Entry 5XVB (X-ray diffraction, 1.84 A resolution); this record covers chains M and T of the 4 polymer chains in the assembly.

Chain M:
Protein: [NiFe]-hydrogenase 2 large subunit
Source organism: Citrobacter sp. S-77
Chain sequence (567 residues; numbered 1 to 567; the number before each row is that of its first residue):
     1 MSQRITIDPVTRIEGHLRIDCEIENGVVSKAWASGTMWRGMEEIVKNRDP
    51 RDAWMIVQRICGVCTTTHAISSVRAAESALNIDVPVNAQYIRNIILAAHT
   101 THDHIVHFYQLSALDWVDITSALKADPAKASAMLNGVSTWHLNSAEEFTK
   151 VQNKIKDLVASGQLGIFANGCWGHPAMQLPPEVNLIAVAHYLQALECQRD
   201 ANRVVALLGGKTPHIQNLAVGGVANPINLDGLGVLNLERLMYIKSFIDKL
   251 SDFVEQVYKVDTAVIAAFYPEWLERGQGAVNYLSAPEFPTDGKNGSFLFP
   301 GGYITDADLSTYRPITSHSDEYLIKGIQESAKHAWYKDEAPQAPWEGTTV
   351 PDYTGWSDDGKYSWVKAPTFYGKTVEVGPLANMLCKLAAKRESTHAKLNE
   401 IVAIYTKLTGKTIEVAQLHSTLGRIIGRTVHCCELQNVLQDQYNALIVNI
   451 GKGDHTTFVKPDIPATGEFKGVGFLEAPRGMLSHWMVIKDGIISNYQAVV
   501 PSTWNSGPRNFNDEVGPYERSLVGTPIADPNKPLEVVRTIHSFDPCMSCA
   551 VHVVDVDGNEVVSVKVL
Not modelled in the structure: 1, 553-567
Bound ions: Mg2+: Glu42, Ala498; ni-fe reduced active center Ni: Cys61, Cys64, Cys546, Cys549
Ligand contacts: ni-fe reduced active center (NFU; formyl[bis(hydrocyanato-1kappaC)]ironnickel(Fe-Ni)): Cys61, Cys64, Thr67, His68, Ala477, Pro478, Arg479, Leu482, Val500, Pro501, Ser502, Cys546, Cys549

Chain T:
Protein: [NiFe]-hydrogenase 2 small subunit
Source organism: Citrobacter sp. S-77
Chain sequence (335 residues; row label = number of the first residue in the row):
     1 EMAESVSRPQRPPVIWIGAQECTGCTESLLRATHPTVENLVLETISLEYH
    51 EVLSAAFGHQVEENKHNALEKYKGQYVLVVDGSIPLKDNGIYCMVAGEPI
   101 VDHIRRAAEGAAAIIAIGSCAAWGGVAAAGVNPTGAVGLQEVLPGKTIIN
   151 IPGCPPNPHNFLATVAHIITYGKPPKLDAKNRPTFAYGRLIHEHCERRPH
   201 FDAGRFAKEFGDEGHREGWCLYHLGCKGPETYGNCSTLQFCDVGGVWPVA
   251 IGHPCYGCNEEGIGFHKGIHQLAHVENQTPRSEKPDVNIKEGGNISAGAV
   301 GLLGGVVGLVAGVSVMAVRELGRQQKKDNADSRGE
Not modelled in the structure: 1-8, 277-335
Bound ions: 4Fe-4S cluster Fe site 1: Cys22, Cys25, Cys120, Cys154; 4Fe-4S cluster Fe site 2: His192, Cys195, Cys220, Cys226; 3Fe-4S cluster Fe: Cys235, Cys255, Cys258
Ligand contacts:
  - 3Fe-4S cluster (F3S): Ile191, Thr231, Cys235, Phe240, Trp247, Pro248, Cys255, Tyr256, Gly257, Cys258, Asn259
  - 4Fe-4S cluster (SF4), molecule 1: Glu21, Cys22, Thr23, Gly24, Cys25, Gly82, Gly118, Ser119, Cys120, Val126, Gly153, Cys154, Pro155
  - 4Fe-4S cluster (SF4), molecule 2: Ile191, His192, Cys195, Arg197, Arg198, Phe201, Cys220, Leu221, Tyr222, Cys226, Gly228, Pro229, Val249

How chain M and chain T interact:
Residue-residue contacts (182; chain M residue first):
  Thr6(M) with His59(T), hydrogen bond (backbone-side chain)
  Ile7(M) with Phe57(T), hydrophobic
  Asp8(M) with Gly58(T); Val95(T); Ala96(T), hydrogen bond (side chain-backbone); Gly97(T)
  Pro9(M) with Glu51(T); Phe57(T); Gly58(T), hydrogen bond (backbone-backbone); Val61(T), hydrophobic; Glu62(T)
  Thr11(M) with Glu51(T); Ser54(T), hydrogen bond (side chain-backbone); Ala56(T), hydrogen bond (side chain-backbone); Phe57(T)
  Arg12(M) with Glu51(T), hydrogen bond (backbone-backbone); Val52(T); Leu53(T); Ser54(T), hydrogen bond (side chain-backbone); Ala55(T), hydrogen bond (side chain-backbone)
  Ile13(M) with Val52(T)
  Glu14(M) with Glu21(T); Cys22(T); Thr23(T), hydrogen bond
  Gly15(M) with Thr23(T)
  His16(M) with Gly18(T), hydrogen bond (side chain-backbone); Ala19(T), hydrogen bond (side chain-backbone); Glu21(T), salt bridge; Glu51(T), salt bridge; Cys93(T); Val95(T)
  Thr36(M) with Tyr92(T); Cys93(T); Met94(T), hydrogen bond (side chain-backbone)
  Met37(M) with Gln20(T); Glu21(T); Tyr92(T); Cys93(T), hydrophobic
  Trp38(M) with Gln20(T), hydrogen bond (backbone-side chain); Tyr92(T), hydrogen bond (backbone-backbone); Pro133(T), hydrophobic; Thr134(T)
  Arg39(M) with Gln20(T); Cys22(T); Ala127(T); Pro133(T); Thr134(T)
  Gly40(M) with Pro133(T)
  Met41(M) with Val126(T), hydrophobic
  Glu43(M) with Val131(T)
  Ile44(M) with Val126(T); Ala127(T); Ala129(T); Pro133(T)
  Arg48(M) with Gly130(T); Phe265(T), hydrogen bond (side chain-backbone)
  Arg51(M) with Ile269(T); His270(T)
  Asp52(M) with Gly268(T); Ile269(T), hydrogen bond (side chain-backbone)
  Trp54(M) with His253(T); Ile269(T)
  Met55(M) with Tyr256(T), hydrophobic; Phe265(T); Ile269(T), hydrophobic
  Ile56(M) with Val126(T), hydrophobic; Tyr256(T); Phe265(T), hydrophobic
  Arg59(M) with Cys22(T); Val126(T); Cys154(T), hydrogen bond (side chain-backbone); Phe265(T)
  Ile60(M) with Cys22(T)
  Cys61(M) with Cys22(T)
  Gly62(M) with Cys22(T), hydrogen bond (backbone-backbone); Gly24(T); Glu27(T)
  Val63(M) with Cys22(T); Thr23(T); Glu27(T)
  Thr65(M) with Arg31(T)
  His102(M) with Glu27(T), salt bridge; Arg31(T)
  Val106(M) with Leu30(T), hydrophobic
  Leu111(M) with Val52(T)
  Leu114(M) with Ala55(T), hydrophobic
  Leu158(M) with Arg11(T)
  Ser161(M) with Arg11(T), hydrogen bond
  Gly162(M) with Gln10(T); Lys71(T)
  Gln163(M) with Gln10(T); Arg11(T), hydrogen bond (side chain-backbone); Ser46(T); Glu48(T); Tyr72(T), hydrogen bond
  Gly165(M) with Leu47(T)
  Ile166(M) with Leu47(T), hydrogen bond (backbone-backbone); Leu53(T), hydrophobic; Ser54(T); Ala55(T), hydrogen bond (backbone-backbone)
  Ala168(M) with Ala56(T); Asn64(T), hydrogen bond (backbone-side chain)
  Asn169(M) with Ala56(T); Gln60(T), hydrogen bond (side chain-backbone); Glu63(T), hydrogen bond; Asn64(T), hydrogen bond
  Cys171(M) with Phe57(T), hydrophobic
  Trp172(M) with Ala55(T), hydrophobic
  Leu195(M) with Glu38(T)
  Gln198(M) with Leu30(T), hydrogen bond (side chain-backbone)
  Arg199(M) with Leu30(T); Ala32(T); Thr36(T); Glu38(T), salt bridge
  Asn202(M) with Arg31(T)
  Arg203(M) with Thr33(T); Val243(T)
  Ala206(M) with Cys241(T), hydrophobic; Val246(T)
  Leu207(M) with Val246(T), hydrophobic; Ile251(T)
  Leu208(M) with Ile251(T)
  Gly209(M) with Ile251(T)
  Gly210(M) with Val246(T); Trp247(T); Pro248(T); Ile251(T)
  Lys211(M) with Cys154(T); Phe240(T); Val246(T); Pro248(T)
  Thr212(M) with Arg31(T), hydrogen bond (backbone-side chain); Cys241(T)
  Pro213(M) with Gly24(T); Glu27(T); Ser28(T); Arg31(T); Pro155(T)
  His214(M) with Cys22(T), hydrogen bond; Cys154(T); Pro155(T)
  Gln216(M) with Pro248(T); Ile251(T); His253(T); Pro254(T), hydrogen bond (side chain-backbone); Tyr256(T)
  Asn217(M) with Ile251(T)
  Leu218(M) with His253(T)
  Ala219(M) with Phe210(T), hydrophobic
  Ala224(M) with Phe210(T), hydrophobic; His215(T), hydrogen bond (backbone-side chain); Ile251(T); Gly252(T); His253(T)
  Asn225(M) with Ile251(T)
  Pro226(M) with His215(T); Arg216(T); Ile251(T)
  Ile227(M) with Arg216(T), hydrogen bond (backbone-side chain)
  Asn228(M) with Arg216(T), hydrogen bond (side chain-backbone); Glu217(T)
  Leu232(M) with Glu217(T)
  Gly233(M) with Arg197(T), hydrogen bond (backbone-side chain); Ala250(T)
  Val234(M) with His215(T); Arg216(T); Gly218(T)
  Arg239(M) with Gly244(T), hydrogen bond (side chain-backbone)
  Tyr242(M) with Val243(T), hydrogen bond (side chain-backbone)
  Tyr353(M) with Ile91(T), hydrophobic
  Trp364(M) with Tyr92(T), hydrophobic
  His455(M) with Arg216(T), hydrogen bond
  Phe458(M) with Glu209(T); Phe210(T)
  Lys460(M) with Glu209(T), salt bridge
  Asn531(M) with His59(T); Gln60(T), hydrogen bond (backbone-side chain)
  Lys532(M) with Gln60(T)
  Pro533(M) with Phe57(T)
  Leu534(M) with Phe57(T), hydrophobic
  Val537(M) with Phe57(T), hydrophobic
  Ser548(M) with Glu21(T), hydrogen bond (side chain-backbone)
Interface residues without a listed pair, chain M (91 interface residues in all): Lys154, Phe167, Gly170, Leu192, Val223, Phe246, Pro351, Thr457
Interface residues without a listed pair, chain T (85 interface residues in all): Pro9, Val37, Val41, Leu42, Tyr49, Gly211, Gly245, Cys255, His266

Summary:
91 residues of chain M face 85 of chain T across their interface, with 40 hydrogen bonds and 5 salt bridges.
Polar pairs include His16(M)-Glu21(T), His16(M)-Glu51(T) and His102(M)-Glu27(T). Bound to chain M: ni-fe
reduced active center. Chain T binds 4Fe-4S cluster and 3Fe-4S cluster.
Here chain M is [NiFe]-hydrogenase 2 large subunit and chain T is [NiFe]-hydrogenase 2 small subunit, both
from Citrobacter sp. S-77. Entry 5XVB ([NiFe]-hydrogenase (Hyb-type) from Citrobacter sp. S-77 in an
H2-reduced condition) was determined by X-ray diffraction, deposited together with 5XVC and 5XVD.
